Entry 1J5E (X-ray diffraction, 3.05 A resolution); this record covers chains A and H of the 21 polymer chains in the assembly.

== Chain A ==
Molecule: 16S ribosomal RNA
From: Thermus thermophilus
Sequence (1522 nucleotides; each row starts with the number of its first residue; note: 42 numbers in that range are skipped by the numbering (no residue carries them; nothing is unmodelled there); a row labelled like 190A-190L holds insertion residues (190A, then the next letters in order); numbering starts at 0):
     0 UUUGUUGGAG AGUUUGAUCC UGGCUCAGGG UGAACGCUGG CGGCGUGCCU AAGACAUGCA
    60 AGUCGUGCGG G
    73 CCGCGGGGUU UU
    88 ACUCCG
    95 UGGUC
   101 AGCGGCGGAC GGGUGAGUAA CGCGUGGGU
  129A G
   130 ACCUACCCGG AAGAGGGGGA CAACCCGGGG AAACUCGGGC UAAUCCCCCA UGUGGACCCG
   190 C
190A-190L CCCUUGGGGUGU
   191 GUCCAAAGGG CUUU
   216 GCCCGCUUCC GGAUGGGCCC GCGUCCCAUC AGCUAGUUGG UGGGGUAAUG GCCCACCAAG
   276 GCGACGACGG GUAGCCGGUC UGAGAGGAUG GCCGGCCACA GGGGCACUGA GACACGGGCC
   336 CCACUCCUAC GGGAGGCAGC AGUUAGGAAU CUUCCGCAAU GGGCGCAAGC CUGACGGAGC
   396 GACGCCGCUU GGAGGAAGAA GCCCUUCGGG GUGUAAACUC CUGAA
   442 CCCGGGACGA AACCCCCGAC GA
   474 GGGGACUGAC GGUACCGGG
   494 GUAAUAGCGC CGGCCAACUC CGUGCCAGCA GCCGCGGUAA UACGGAGGGC GCGAGCGUUA
   554 CCCGGAUUCA CUGGGCGUAA AGGGCGUGUA GGCGGCCUGG GGCGUCCCAU GUGAAAGACC
   614 ACGGCUCAAC CGUGGGGGAG CGUGGGAUAC GCUCAGGCUA GACGGUGGGA GAGGGUGGUG
   674 GAAUUCCCGG AGUAGCGGUG AAAUGCGCAG AUACCGGGAG GAACGCCGAU GGCGAAGGCA
   734 GCCACCUGGU CCACCCGUGA CGCUGAGGCG CGAAAGCGUG GGGAGCAAAC CGGAUUAGAU
   794 ACCCGGGUAG UCCACGCCCU AAACGAUGCG CGCUAGGUCU CUGGGUCU
   848 CCUGGGGGCC GAAGCUAACG CGUUAAGCGC GCCGCCUGGG GAGUACGGCC GCAAGGCUGA
   908 AACUCAAAGG AAUUGACGGG GGCCCGCACA AGCGGUGGAG CAUGUGGUUU AAUUCGAAGC
   968 AACGCGAAGA ACCUUACCAG GCCUUGACAU GCUAGG
 1003A G
  1004 AACCCGGGUG AAAGCCUGGG GUGCCCC
1030A-1030D GCGA
  1031 GGGGAGCCCU AGCACAGGUG CUGCAUGGCC GUCGUCAGCU CGUGCCGUGA GGUGUUGGGU
  1091 UAAGUCCCGC AACGAGCGCA ACCCCCGCCG UUAGUUGCCA GCGGUUCGGC CGGGCACUCU
  1151 AACGGGACUG CCCGCGAAA
  1171 GCGGGAGGAA GGAGGGGACG ACGUCUGGUC AGCAUGGCCC UUACGGCCUG GGCGACACAC
  1231 GUGCUACAAU GCCCACUACA AAGCGAUGCC ACCCGGCAAC GGGGAGCUAA UCGCAAAAAG
  1291 GUGGGCCCAG UUCGGAUUGG GGUCUGCAAC CCGACCCCAU GAAGCCGGAA UCGCUAGUAA
  1351 UCGCGGAUCA G
 1361A C
  1362 CAUGCCGCGG UGAAUACGUU CCCGGGCCUU GUACACACCG CCCGUCACGC CAUGGGAGCG
  1422 GGCUCUACCC GAAGUCGCCG GG
  1446 AGCCUACGGG
  1459 CAGGCGCCGA GGGUAGGGCC CGUGACUGGG GCGAAGUCGU AACAAGGUAG CUGUACCGGA
  1519 AGGUGCGGCU GGAUCACCUC CUUUCU
Unresolved in the structure: 0-4, 1535-1538

== Chain H ==
Name: 30S ribosomal protein S8
From: Thermus thermophilus
Reference sequence: P24319 (RS8_THETH); residue numbers follow UniProt; this construct covers 1-138
Sequence (138 residues; numbered 1 to 138; the number before each row is that of its first residue):
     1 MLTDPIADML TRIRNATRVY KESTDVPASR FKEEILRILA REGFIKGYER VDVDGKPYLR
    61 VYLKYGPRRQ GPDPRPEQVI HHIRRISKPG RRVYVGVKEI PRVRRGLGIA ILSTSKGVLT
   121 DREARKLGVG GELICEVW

== How chain A and chain H interact ==
Residue-residue contacts (70):
  C564(A) - Arg91(H)  hydrogen bond to the sugar
  C586(A) - Thr3(H)  sugar contact
  C586(A) - Pro89(H)  phosphate contact
  C586(A) - Gly90(H)  sugar contact
  G587(A) - Thr3(H)  sugar contact
  G587(A) - Pro89(H)  phosphate contact
  G587(A) - Arg92(H)  salt bridge to the phosphate
  G588(A) - Leu2(H)  sugar contact
  G588(A) - Pro5(H)  phosphate contact
  C589(A) - Pro5(H)  phosphate contact
  C589(A) - Ser29(H)  phosphate contact
  C590(A) - Ser29(H)  phosphate contact
  C590(A) - Arg30(H)  hydrogen bond to the phosphate
  U591(A) - Arg30(H)  salt bridge to the phosphate
  G597(A) - Tyr94(H)  hydrogen bond to the base
  U598(A) - Tyr94(H)  phosphate contact
  U598(A) - Gly131(H)  sugar contact
  C599(A) - Val95(H)  sugar contact
  C599(A) - Gly96(H)  phosphate contact
  C599(A) - Val97(H)  phosphate contact
  C599(A) - Val129(H)  sugar contact
  C599(A) - Gly130(H)  hydrogen bond to the sugar
  C599(A) - Gly131(H)  sugar contact
  C600(A) - Gly96(H)  phosphate contact
  C600(A) - Val97(H)  hydrogen bond to the phosphate
  C600(A) - Gly128(H)  sugar contact
  A640(A) - Ser115(H)  hydrogen bond to the sugar
  U641(A) - Ser115(H)  sugar contact
  A642(A) - Phe31(H)  sugar contact
  A642(A) - Ser113(H)  hydrogen bond to the sugar
  A642(A) - Thr114(H)  base contact
  A642(A) - Ser115(H)  base contact
  A642(A) - Gly117(H)  sugar contact
  A642(A) - Val118(H)  sugar contact
  C643(A) - Phe31(H)  sugar contact
  C643(A) - Ser113(H)  hydrogen bond to the sugar
  C643(A) - Glu132(H)  hydrogen bond to the sugar
  G644(A) - Arg92(H)  sugar contact
  A653(A) - Lys56(H)  salt bridge to the phosphate
  A753(A) - Met1(H)  base contact
  G755(A) - Met1(H)  sugar contact
  G823(A) - Met1(H)  sugar contact
  G823(A) - Thr3(H)  base contact
  C824(A) - Met1(H)  hydrogen bond to the sugar
  G825(A) - Asp8(H)  hydrogen bond to the sugar
  G825(A) - Thr11(H)  base contact
  G825(A) - Arg12(H)  hydrogen bond to the sugar
  G825(A) - Asn15(H)  base contact
  C826(A) - Arg12(H)  sugar contact
  C826(A) - Asn15(H)  hydrogen bond to the base
  U827(A) - Asn15(H)  sugar contact
  U827(A) - Val19(H)  sugar contact
  A828(A) - Lys21(H)  phosphate contact
  A859(A) - Val19(H)  base contact
  A860(A) - Arg18(H)  sugar contact
  A860(A) - Arg75(H)  hydrogen bond to the phosphate
  G861(A) - Arg75(H)  salt bridge to the phosphate
  C875(A) - Thr11(H)  base contact
  C875(A) - Arg14(H)  hydrogen bond to the sugar
  C875(A) - Asn15(H)  hydrogen bond to the base
  G876(A) - Ala7(H)  sugar contact
  G876(A) - Thr11(H)  hydrogen bond to the sugar
  G876(A) - Arg14(H)  salt bridge to the phosphate
  C877(A) - Thr3(H)  hydrogen bond to the sugar
  C877(A) - Asp4(H)  sugar contact
  C877(A) - Lys88(H)  phosphate contact
  C877(A) - Pro89(H)  phosphate contact
  G878(A) - Thr3(H)  hydrogen bond to the sugar
  G878(A) - Lys88(H)  phosphate contact
  G878(A) - Pro89(H)  phosphate contact
Also at the interface, not in a pair above, chain A (36 interface residues in all): U652, C756, G874, C879
Also at the interface, not in a pair above, chain H (43 interface residues in all): Ala28, Lys32, Pro57, Lys98, Lys116

== Summary ==
36 residues of chain A face 43 of chain H across their interface; the contacts include 19 hydrogen bonds and 5
salt bridges. Polar contacts include G597(A)-Tyr94(H), C826(A)-Asn15(H) and C875(A)-Asn15(H).
Chain A is 16S ribosomal RNA and chain H is 30S ribosomal protein S8, both from Thermus thermophilus; the
structure, Structure of the Thermus thermophilus 30S Ribosomal Subunit, was determined by X-ray diffraction.
